Entry 8DD3 (electron microscopy, 2.90 A resolution); this record covers chains D and L of the 9 polymer chains in the assembly.

Chain D:
Name: Gamma-aminobutyric acid receptor subunit alpha-1
Source organism: Homo sapiens
Reference sequence: P14867 (GBRA1_HUMAN); residues 1-312 here correspond to UniProt positions 28-339 (UniProt number = residue number + 27)
Chain sequence (358 residues; each row starts with the number of its first residue):
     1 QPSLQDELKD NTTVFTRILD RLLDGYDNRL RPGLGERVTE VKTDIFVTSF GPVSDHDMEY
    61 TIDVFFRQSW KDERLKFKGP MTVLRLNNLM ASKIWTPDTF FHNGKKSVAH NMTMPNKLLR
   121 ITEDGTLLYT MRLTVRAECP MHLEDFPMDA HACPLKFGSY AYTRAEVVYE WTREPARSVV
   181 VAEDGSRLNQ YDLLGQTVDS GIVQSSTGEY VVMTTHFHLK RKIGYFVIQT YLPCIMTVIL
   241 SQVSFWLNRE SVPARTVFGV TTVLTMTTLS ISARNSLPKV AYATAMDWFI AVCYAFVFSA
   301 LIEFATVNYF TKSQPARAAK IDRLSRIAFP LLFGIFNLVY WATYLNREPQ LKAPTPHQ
Disordered / not traced: 1-9, 348-358
Cystine bridges: Cys139-Cys153
Glycans and other covalent adducts: N-acetylglucosamine (NAG) linked to Asn111
Differences from the reference sequence: expression tag (313-358)
Small-molecule neighbours:
  - gamma-amino-butanoic acid (ABU): Phe65, Arg67, Leu118, Thr130
  - R63 (methyl 4-ethyl-6,7-dimethoxy-9H-pyrido[3,4-b]indole-3-carboxylate), molecule 1: Phe100, His102, Gly158, Ser159, Tyr160, Ala161, Val203, Ser205, Ser206, Thr207, Tyr210, Val211, Val212
  - R63, molecule 2: Ile228, Leu232, Pro233, Met236, Thr237, Leu240, Thr265
Curated features (UniProtKB/Swiss-Prot):
  - binding site (4-aminobutanoate): Arg67, Thr130
  - binding site (3alpha-hydroxy-5alpha-pregnan-11,20-dione): Trp246
  - glycosylation (N-linked (GlcNAc...) asparagine): Asn11, Asn111
From the paper describing this entry:
  - binding site for R63: His102, Tyr210, Pro233
  - mutagenesis - Y210F (8-fold): decreased binding to R63 (citing earlier work)
  - mutagenesis - H102R: abolished binding to R63 (from molecular simulation)
  - specificity-determining residues: Val203 (by similarity / conservation)
  - specificity-determining residues: Gly201, Ser205 (citing earlier work)

Chain L:
Name: Kappa Fab Light Chain
Source organism: Mus musculus
Notes: antibody fragment or engineered binder
Chain sequence (213 residues; numbered 1 to 213; the number before each row is that of its first residue):
     1 NIVMTQSPKS MSMSVGERVT LSCKASEYVG TYVSWYQQKP EQSPKLLIYG ASNRYTGVPD
    61 RFTGSGSATD FTLTIGSVQA EDLADYHCGQ SYSYPTFGAG TKLELKRADA APTVSIFPPS
   121 SEQLTSGGAS VVCFLNNFYP KDINVKWKID GSERQNGVLN SWTDQDSKDS TYSMSSTLTL
   181 TKDEYERHNS YTCEATHKTS TSPIVKSFNR NEC
Disordered / not traced: 107-213
Cystine bridges: Cys23-Cys88

Interface between chain D and chain L:
Pairs across the interface (17; chain D residue first):
  Trp171(D) with Tyr32(L), hydrogen bond
  Glu174(D) with Tyr94(L)
  Pro175(D) with Tyr32(L); Ser91(L); Tyr92(L)
  Ala176(D) with Tyr92(L), hydrogen bond (backbone-backbone)
  Arg177(D) with Tyr94(L), hydrogen bond
  Gln196(D) with Tyr92(L)
  Thr197(D) with Tyr28(L); Tyr92(L)
  Val198(D) with Tyr28(L), hydrogen bond (backbone-side chain); Tyr92(L), hydrogen bond (backbone-side chain)
  Asp199(D) with Tyr28(L), hydrogen bond; Gly30(L); Thr31(L), hydrogen bond
  Ser200(D) with Thr31(L), hydrogen bond (backbone-side chain); Tyr32(L)
Interface residues without a listed pair, chain D (11 interface residues in all): Glu170
Interface residues without a listed pair, chain L (8 interface residues in all): Ser93

Summary:
Chain D and chain L form an interface of 11 and 8 residues respectively; the contacts include 8 hydrogen
bonds. Among the polar pairs are Trp171(D)-Tyr32(L), Arg177(D)-Tyr94(L) and Val198(D)-Tyr28(L). The paper
reports a binding site for R63 at His102(D), Tyr210(D) and Pro233(D); Y210F of chain D reduces binding to R63.
Here chain D is Gamma-aminobutyric acid receptor subunit alpha-1 (Homo sapiens) and chain L is Kappa Fab Light
Chain (Mus musculus). Entry 8DD3 (Human GABAA receptor alpha1-beta2-gamma2 subtype in complex with GABA plus
DMCM) was determined by electron microscopy, deposited together with 8DD2.
